9IO5 - chains L and V of the 26 polymer chains in the assembly; structure by electron microscopy, 3.20 A resolution.

# Chain L
Name: G1-ATPase subunit alpha
Organism: Mycoplasma mobile 163K
Notes: EC 3.6.3.14
Reference sequence: Q6KIC4 (Q6KIC4_MYCM1); numbering as in UniProt (aligned over 1-528)
Sequence (528 residues; each row starts with the number of its first residue):
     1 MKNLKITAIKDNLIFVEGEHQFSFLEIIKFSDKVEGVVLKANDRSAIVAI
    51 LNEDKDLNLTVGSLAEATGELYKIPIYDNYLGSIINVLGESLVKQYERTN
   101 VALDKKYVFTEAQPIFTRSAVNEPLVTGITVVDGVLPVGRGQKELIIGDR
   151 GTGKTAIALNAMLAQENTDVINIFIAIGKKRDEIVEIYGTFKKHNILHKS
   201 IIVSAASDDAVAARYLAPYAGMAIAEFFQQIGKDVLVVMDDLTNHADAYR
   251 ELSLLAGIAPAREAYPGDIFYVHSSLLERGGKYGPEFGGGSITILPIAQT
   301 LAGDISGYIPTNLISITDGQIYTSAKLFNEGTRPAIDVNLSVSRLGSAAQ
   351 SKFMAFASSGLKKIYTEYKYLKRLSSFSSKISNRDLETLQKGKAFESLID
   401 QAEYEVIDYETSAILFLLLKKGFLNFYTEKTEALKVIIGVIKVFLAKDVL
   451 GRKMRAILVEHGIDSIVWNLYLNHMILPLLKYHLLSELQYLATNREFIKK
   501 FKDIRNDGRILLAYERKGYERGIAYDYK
Ion coordination: Mg2+: Thr155 (together with ATP)
Residues lining bound ligands: ATP (adenosine-5'-triphosphate): Asp149, Arg150, Gly151, Thr152, Gly153, Lys154, Thr155, Ala156, Glu183, Gln299, Phe328, Arg333, Pro334, Gln401, Ala402, Glu403

# Chain V
Name: G1-ATPase subunit D
Organism: Mycoplasma mobile 163K
Reference sequence: Q6KIC8 (Q6KIC8_MYCM1); residue numbers follow UniProt; this construct covers 1-293
Sequence (293 residues; numbered 1 to 293; the number before each row is that of its first residue):
     1 MKKTDKNQTGKEIMKKELLIKTNEQDINLAPKSQSTSKKLSNTWNYEELI
    51 NQTKEIDVNSKIVKTELEYVEEDSRLRKEKIELIQKNYDNLNAKPLVGVD
   101 LYESYSLVLNKSAWNYNEIIQRDTQLTILDMALQVHLFLYEGKIIDIAHI
   151 QKIIKTFVLNVFAKIIKGVPIVLNPIIIFDSVRFDKSKILPVAVANPKLM
   201 PPLGVQDWDTIVDEDEEIKKIVSTFIKLLENALTVGHEVEFFQDTLLVRN
   251 VDGITSLYVSEKAAQVFNNSVIDQIMPEKPKYEALEDPFSNKK
Unresolved in the structure: 1-105, 196-206, 289-293

# How chain L and chain V interact
Pairs across the interface - 43 pairs, chain L then chain V:
  Leu450(L) with Gln134(V)
  Lys453(L) with Leu137(V); Phe138(V), hydrogen bond (side chain-backbone); Tyr140(V), hydrogen bond (side chain-backbone)
  Ala456(L) with Tyr140(V), hydrophobic
  Ile457(L) with His136(V); Ile144(V), hydrophobic
  Glu460(L) with Tyr140(V)
  His461(L) with Tyr140(V), hydrogen bond; Gly142(V); Ile144(V)
  Ile466(L) with Leu285(V), hydrophobic; Asp287(V)
  Val467(L) with Ile147(V), hydrophobic
  Asn469(L) with Asp287(V), hydrogen bond; Pro288(V)
  Leu470(L) with Leu129(V), hydrophobic; Leu133(V), hydrophobic; Leu285(V), hydrophobic; Glu286(V)
  Tyr471(L) with Leu133(V), hydrophobic; His136(V), hydrogen bond; Leu137(V)
  Asn473(L) with Pro288(V)
  His474(L) with Asp130(V), salt bridge
  Met475(L) with Leu133(V), hydrophobic; Leu137(V), hydrophobic
  Lys502(L) with Asp123(V)
  Ile504(L) with Asp123(V)
  Arg505(L) with Asp123(V); Leu126(V)
  Asn506(L) with Asp123(V), hydrogen bond (backbone-backbone); Thr124(V), hydrogen bond (backbone-side chain)
  Ile510(L) with Val235(V); Gly236(V); His237(V)
  Tyr514(L) with Val235(V)
  Tyr525(L) with Gln134(V)
  Tyr527(L) with Gln134(V); Asn231(V); Ala232(V), hydrophobic; Val235(V), hydrophobic; His237(V), hydrogen bond
Other interface residues (no listed pair), chain L (26 interface residues in all): Met454, Ser465, Asp507, Lys528
Other interface residues (no listed pair), chain V (26 interface residues in all): Arg122, Gln125, Thr127

# Summary
The chain L/chain V interface involves 26 residues from each chain, with 8 hydrogen bonds and 1 salt bridge.
Among the polar pairs are His474(L)-Asp130(V), Lys453(L)-Phe138(V) and Lys453(L)-Tyr140(V). Ligands of chain
L: ATP.
Here chain L is G1-ATPase subunit alpha and chain V is G1-ATPase subunit D, both from Mycoplasma mobile 163K.
Entry 9IO5 (Cryo-EM structure of G1-ATPase dimer from Mycoplasma mobile gliding machinery) was determined by
electron microscopy.
